PDB entry 7TOM | X-ray diffraction, 1.85 A resolution | chain A

Chain A:
Molecule: glycerol dibiphytanyl glycerol tetraether - macrocyclic archaeol synthase
From: Methanocaldococcus jannaschii
Notes: EC 2.1.1.-
UniProt: Q58036 (HMPTM_METJA); numbering as in UniProt (aligned over 1-506)
Chain sequence (526 residues; each row starts with the number of its first residue; numbers below 1 keep their minus sign (Met-19 is residue -19)):
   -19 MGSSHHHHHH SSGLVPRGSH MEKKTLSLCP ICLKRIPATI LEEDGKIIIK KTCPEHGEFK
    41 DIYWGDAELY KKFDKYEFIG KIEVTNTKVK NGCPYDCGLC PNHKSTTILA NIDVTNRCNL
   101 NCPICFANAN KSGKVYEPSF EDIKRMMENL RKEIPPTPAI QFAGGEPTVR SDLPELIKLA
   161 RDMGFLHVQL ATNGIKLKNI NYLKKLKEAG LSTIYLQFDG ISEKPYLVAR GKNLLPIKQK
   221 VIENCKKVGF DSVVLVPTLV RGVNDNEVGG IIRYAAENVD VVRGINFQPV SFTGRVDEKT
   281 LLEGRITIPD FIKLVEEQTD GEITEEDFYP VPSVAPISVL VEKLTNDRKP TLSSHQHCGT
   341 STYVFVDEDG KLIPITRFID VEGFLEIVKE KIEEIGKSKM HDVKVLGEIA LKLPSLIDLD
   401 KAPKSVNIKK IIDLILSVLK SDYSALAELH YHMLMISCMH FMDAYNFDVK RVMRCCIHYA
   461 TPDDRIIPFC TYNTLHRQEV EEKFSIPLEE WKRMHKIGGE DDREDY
Unresolved in the structure: -19 to -3, 376-381, 502-506
Sequence notes: initiating methionine (-19); expression tag (-18 to 0)
Ion coordination: Fe ion: Cys9, Cys12, Cys33, His36; 4Fe-4S cluster Fe site 1: Cys73, Cys77, Cys80, His83; 4Fe-4S cluster Fe site 2: Cys98, Cys102, Cys105 (together with methionine); 4Fe-4S cluster Fe site 3: Cys338, Cys455, Cys470 (together with thiocyanate ion)
Ligand contacts:
  - 5'-deoxyadenosine (5AD): Ile104, Cys105, Phe106, Ala171, Tyr195, Gln197, Arg210, Val236, Thr238, Gln268, Pro269, Val270, Ser271, Thr273
  - 3-sn-phosphatidic acid (LPP; 2-(hexadecanoyloxy)-1-[(phosphonooxy)methyl]ethyl hexadecanoate), molecule 1: Ile88, Leu89, Pro138, Ala139, Leu166, His167, Val311, Val314, Ile317, Ser318, Val321, Asp327, Lys329, Pro330, Leu332, Ser334, Tyr343, Phe364, Val418, Ser421, Tyr423, Leu426, His430, Met433, Met439, Cys456, Ile457
  - 3-sn-phosphatidic acid (LPP), molecule 2: Leu89, Asn91, Phe106, Gln141, Ala143, Leu166, His167, Gln169, Ala171, Ser192, Thr193, Tyr195, Ser232, Val234, Arg263, Asn266, Gln268, Asp307, Tyr309, Pro310, Val311, Ser313, Val314, Leu332, Ser341, Thr342, Tyr343, Ile355, Thr356, Tyr423, Leu426, Ala427, His430, Met435, Met439, Phe441, Ile457, Tyr459, Phe469
  - methionine (MET): Cys105, Phe106, Ala107, Gly144, Gly145, Glu146, Ala171, Thr172, Asn173, Gln197
  - 4Fe-4S cluster (SF4), molecule 1: Cys73, Pro74, Tyr75, Asp76, Cys77, Gly78, Leu79, Cys80, Asn82, His83, Val452, Met453, Pro468, Thr471
  - 4Fe-4S cluster (SF4), molecule 2: Cys98, Leu100, Asn101, Cys102, Ile104, Cys105, Ala109, Gly144, Gly145, Glu146, Asn173, Gln197, Arg210, Arg275
  - 4Fe-4S cluster (SF4), molecule 3: Ser334, Cys338, His440, Phe441, Met442, Arg451, Val452, Cys455, Cys456, Ile457, Phe469, Cys470
Curated features (UniProtKB/Swiss-Prot):
  - binding site ([4Fe-4S] cluster): Cys73, Cys77, Cys80, Cys98, Cys102, Cys105
  - mutagenesis: Cys77 (C77A: Loss of C9-methylation but C7-methylation is still observed), Cys102 (C102A: Loss of methylation activity)

In short:
Bound to chain A: 3 copies of 4Fe-4S cluster, 5'-deoxyadenosine, methionine and 3-sn-phosphatidic acid. Cys9,
Cys12, Cys33 and His36 form the Fe ion site. From UniProt: 6 [4Fe-4S] cluster-binding residues and 2
mutagenesis sites.
Chain A is glycerol dibiphytanyl glycerol tetraether - macrocyclic archaeol synthase (Methanocaldococcus
jannaschii); the structure, X-ray crystal structure of glycerol dibiphytanyl glycerol tetraether - macrocyclic
archaeol synthase (GDGT-MAS) from Methanocaldococcus jannaschii ..., was determined by X-ray diffraction,
deposited together with 7TOL.
